Entry 8APB (electron microscopy, 3.80 A resolution); this record covers chains A1 and D1 of the 42 polymer chains in the assembly.

Chain A1:
Name: ATP synthase subunit alpha, mitochondrial
From: Trypanosoma brucei brucei
UniProt: Q9GS23 (ATPA_TRYBB); residues 1-584 here = UniProt positions 1-584
Chain sequence (584 residues; numbered 1 to 584; the number before each row is that of its first residue):
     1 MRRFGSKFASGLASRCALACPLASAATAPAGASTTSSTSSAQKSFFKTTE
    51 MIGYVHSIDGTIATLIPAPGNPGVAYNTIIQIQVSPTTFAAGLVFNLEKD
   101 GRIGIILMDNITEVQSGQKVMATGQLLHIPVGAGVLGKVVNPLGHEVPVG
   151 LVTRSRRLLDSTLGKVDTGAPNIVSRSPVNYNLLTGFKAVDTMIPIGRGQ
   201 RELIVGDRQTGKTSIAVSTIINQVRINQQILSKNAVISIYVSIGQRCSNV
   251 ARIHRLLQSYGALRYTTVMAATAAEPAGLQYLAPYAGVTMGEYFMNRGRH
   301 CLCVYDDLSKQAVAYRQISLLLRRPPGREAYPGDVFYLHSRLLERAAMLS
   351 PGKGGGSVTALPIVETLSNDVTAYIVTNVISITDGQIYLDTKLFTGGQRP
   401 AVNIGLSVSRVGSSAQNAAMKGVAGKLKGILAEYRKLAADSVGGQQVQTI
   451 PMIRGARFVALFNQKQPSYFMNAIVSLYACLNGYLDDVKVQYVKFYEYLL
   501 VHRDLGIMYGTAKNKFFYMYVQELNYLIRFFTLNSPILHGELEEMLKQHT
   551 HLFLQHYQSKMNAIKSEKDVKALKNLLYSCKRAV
Disordered / not traced: 1-44, 151-160
Bound ions: Mg2+: Thr213 (together with ATP)
Residues lining bound ligands: ATP (adenosine-5'-triphosphate): Arg208, Gln209, Thr210, Gly211, Lys212, Thr213, Ser214, Phe394, Arg399, Pro400, Gln464, Lys465
Curated features (UniProtKB/Swiss-Prot):
  - binding site (ATP): Asp207 to Ser214, Gln464
  - site: Leu159, Asp160 (Cleavage), Ser407 (Required for activity)

Chain D1:
Name: ATP synthase subunit beta, mitochondrial
From: Trypanosoma brucei brucei
Notes: EC 7.1.2.2
UniProt: Q9GPE9 (ATPB_TRYBB); numbering as in UniProt (aligned over 1-519)
Chain sequence (519 residues; numbered 1 to 519; the number before each row is that of its first residue):
     1 MLTRFRSAVLRGAVSITGARAASTAPVADHKGRVGHVSQVIGAVVDVHFA
    51 DGVPPVLTALDVVDKLGRDEPLTLEIVQHLDAHTGRCIAMQTTDLLKLKA
   101 KVVSTGGNISVPVGRETLGRIFNVLGDAIDQRGPVGEKLRMPIHAVAPKL
   151 ADQAAEDAVLTTGIKVIDLILPYCKGGKIGLFGGAGVGKTVIIMELINNV
   201 AKGHGGFSVFAGVGERTREGTDLYLEMMQSKVIDLKGESKCVLVYGQMNE
   251 PPGARARVAQSALTMAEYFRDVEGQDVLLFIDNIFRFTQANSEVSALLGR
   301 IPAAVGYQPTLAEDLGQLQERITSTTKGSITSVQAVYVPADDITDPAPAT
   351 TFSHLDATTVLDRAVAESGIYPAVNPLECASRIMDPDVISVDHYNVAQDV
   401 VQMLTKYRELQDIIAVLGIDELSEEDKLIVDRARKLVKFLSQPFQVAEVF
   451 TGMTGHYVQLDDTIDSFSGLLMGTYDQVPEMAFYMVGGINSVLEKAKKMA
   501 EEAAELEKMRRARVAQASS
Disordered / not traced: 1-26, 514-519
Bound ions: Mg2+: Thr190 (together with ADP)
Residues lining bound ligands: ADP (adenosine-5'-diphosphate): Gly184, Ala185, Gly186, Val187, Gly188, Lys189, Thr190, Val191, Glu219, Tyr371, Phe444, Ala447, Phe450, Thr451
Curated features (UniProtKB/Swiss-Prot):
  - binding site (ATP): Gly184 to Val191, Arg216

Interface between chain A1 and chain D1:
Residue-residue contacts (70):
  His56(A1) - His79(D1)
  His56(A1) - Leu80(D1)
  His56(A1) - Asp81(D1)
  His56(A1) - Ala82(D1)
  Ser57(A1) - His79(D1)  hydrogen bond (side chain-backbone)
  Ser57(A1) - Leu80(D1)
  Ile58(A1) - Gln78(D1)
  Ile58(A1) - His79(D1)  hydrogen bond (backbone-backbone)
  Asp59(A1) - Gln78(D1)  hydrogen bond
  Asp59(A1) - Arg300(D1)  salt bridge
  Thr61(A1) - Glu313(D1)
  Gln115(A1) - Pro55(D1)
  Ser116(A1) - His79(D1)  hydrogen bond (backbone-side chain)
  Ser116(A1) - Asp81(D1)  hydrogen bond (side chain-backbone)
  Ser116(A1) - Ala82(D1)  hydrogen bond (side chain-backbone)
  Val147(A1) - Leu150(D1)  hydrophobic
  Pro148(A1) - Ala151(D1)
  Gly150(A1) - Ala151(D1)
  Arg208(A1) - Ile343(D1)
  Arg208(A1) - Phe352(D1)
  Arg208(A1) - Glu378(D1)  hydrogen bond (side chain-backbone)
  Gln209(A1) - Ala380(D1)
  Gln245(A1) - Glu320(D1)
  Arg246(A1) - Glu320(D1)
  Arg246(A1) - Ser353(D1)
  Arg246(A1) - His354(D1)
  Arg246(A1) - Leu355(D1)
  Arg246(A1) - Asp356(D1)  salt bridge
  Cys247(A1) - Leu150(D1)
  Cys247(A1) - Gln153(D1)
  Cys247(A1) - Glu320(D1)
  Ser248(A1) - Gln153(D1)  hydrogen bond
  Ala251(A1) - Leu150(D1)  hydrophobic
  Arg252(A1) - Arg382(D1)
  Arg255(A1) - Gln153(D1)
  Ala273(A1) - Glu320(D1)
  Ala273(A1) - His354(D1)
  Ala274(A1) - Glu320(D1)
  Pro276(A1) - Glu313(D1)
  Ala277(A1) - Glu313(D1)
  Arg316(A1) - Ala304(D1)
  Gln317(A1) - Pro309(D1)
  Gln317(A1) - Thr310(D1)
  Gln317(A1) - Glu313(D1)  hydrogen bond
  Leu320(A1) - Pro309(D1)  hydrophobic
  Leu321(A1) - Arg300(D1)
  Leu321(A1) - Thr310(D1)
  Arg323(A1) - Gly299(D1)  hydrogen bond (side chain-backbone)
  Arg323(A1) - Ile301(D1)
  Glu329(A1) - Ala304(D1)
  Ala330(A1) - Ala303(D1)  hydrophobic
  Ala330(A1) - Ala304(D1)
  Leu367(A1) - Thr344(D1)
  Ser368(A1) - Thr344(D1)
  Thr395(A1) - Leu377(D1)
  Thr395(A1) - Val401(D1)
  Thr395(A1) - Gln402(D1)
  Thr395(A1) - Thr405(D1)  hydrogen bond
  Gly396(A1) - Gln402(D1)
  Gly397(A1) - Gln402(D1)
  Arg399(A1) - Tyr394(D1)
  Arg399(A1) - Gln398(D1)  hydrogen bond
  Val442(A1) - Ile413(D1)  hydrophobic
  Asn575(A1) - Asp392(D1)
  Tyr578(A1) - Asn395(D1)
  Tyr578(A1) - Asp399(D1)  hydrogen bond
  Lys581(A1) - Gln402(D1)
  Arg582(A1) - Pro386(D1)
  Arg582(A1) - Val391(D1)
  Arg582(A1) - Asn395(D1)
Other interface residues (no listed pair), chain A1 (51 interface residues in all): Gly60, Val139, Val149, Asn249, Val250, Glu275, Lys310, Val313, Lys392, Lys574
Other interface residues (no listed pair), chain D1 (53 interface residues in all): Val53, Ala147, Ala155, Lys178, Leu298, Pro302, Ala312, Gly316, Gln317, Thr323, Ala349, Val360, Leu417

In short:
51 residues of chain A1 face 53 of chain D1 across their interface, with 13 hydrogen bonds and 2 salt bridges.
Among the polar pairs are Asp59(A1)-Arg300(D1), Arg246(A1)-Asp356(D1) and Ser57(A1)-His79(D1). Chain A1 binds
ATP. Chain D1 binds ADP.
Chain A1 is ATP synthase subunit alpha, mitochondrial and chain D1 is ATP synthase subunit beta,
mitochondrial, both from Trypanosoma brucei brucei; the structure, rotational state 1b of the Trypanosoma
brucei mitochondrial ATP synthase dimer, was determined by electron microscopy (same publication as 8AP6,
8AP7, 8AP8, 8AP9, 8APA, 8APC and 7 further entries).
